PDB entry 7CNN | X-ray diffraction, 2.50 A resolution | chains A and F of the 6 polymer chains in the assembly

Chain A:
Name: Tubulin alpha-1B chain
From: Sus scrofa
UniProt: Q2XVP4 (TBA1B_PIG); numbering as in UniProt (aligned over 1-451)
Chain sequence (451 residues; numbered 1 to 451; the number before each row is that of its first residue):
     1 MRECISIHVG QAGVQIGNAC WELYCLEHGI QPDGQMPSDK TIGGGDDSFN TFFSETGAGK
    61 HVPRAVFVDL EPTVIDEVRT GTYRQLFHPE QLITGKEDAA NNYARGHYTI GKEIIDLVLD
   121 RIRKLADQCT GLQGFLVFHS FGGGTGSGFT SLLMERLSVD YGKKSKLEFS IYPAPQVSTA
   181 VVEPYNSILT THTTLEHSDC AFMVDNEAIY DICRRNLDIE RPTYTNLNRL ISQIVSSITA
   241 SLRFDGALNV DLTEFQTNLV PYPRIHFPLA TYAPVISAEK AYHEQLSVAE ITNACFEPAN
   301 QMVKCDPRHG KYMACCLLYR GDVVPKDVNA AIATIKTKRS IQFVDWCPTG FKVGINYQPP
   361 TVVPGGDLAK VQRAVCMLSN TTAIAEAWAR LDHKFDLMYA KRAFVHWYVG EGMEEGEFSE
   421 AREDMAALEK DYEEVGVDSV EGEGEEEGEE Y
Not modelled in the structure: 439-451
Ion coordination: Ca2+: Asp-39, Thr-41, Gly-44, Glu-55
Small-molecule neighbours: GTP (guanosine-5'-triphosphate): Val-9, Gly-10, Gln-11, Ala-12, Gln-15, Ile-16, Asp-69, Asp-98, Ala-99, Ala-100, Asn-101, Ser-140, Gly-142, Gly-143, Gly-144, Thr-145, Gly-146, Ile-171, Pro-173, Val-177, Ser-178, Thr-179, Glu-183, Asn-206, Tyr-224, Leu-227, Asn-228, Ile-231
Swiss-Prot annotation at these positions:
  - motif: Met-1 to Cys-4 (MREC motif)
  - active site: Glu-254
  - binding site (GTP): Gly-10, Gln-11, Ala-12, Gln-15, Glu-71, Ala-99, Ser-140, Gly-143, Gly-144, Thr-145, Gly-146, Thr-179, Glu-183, Asn-206, Tyr-224, Asn-228, Leu-252
  - binding site (Mg(2+)): Glu-71
  - site: Tyr-451 (Involved in polymerization)
  - modified residue: Lys-40 (N6,N6,N6-trimethyllysine), Ser-48 (Phosphoserine), Ser-232 (Phosphoserine), Tyr-282 (3'-nitrotyrosine), Arg-339 (Omega-N-methylarginine), Ser-439 (Phosphoserine), Glu-443 (5-glutamyl polyglutamate), Glu-445 (5-glutamyl polyglutamate), Tyr-451 (3'-nitrotyrosine)
  - cross-link (Glycyl lysine isopeptide (Lys-Gly)): Lys-326 (interchain with G-Cter in ubiquitin), Lys-370 (interchain with G-Cter in ubiquitin)

Chain F:
Name: Tubulin tyrosine ligase
From: Gallus gallus
UniProt: E1BQ43 (E1BQ43_CHICK); numbering as in UniProt (aligned over 1-378)
Chain sequence (384 residues; each row starts with the number of its first residue):
     1 MYTFVVRDEN SSVYAEVSRL LLATGQWKRL RKDNPRFNLM LGERNRLPFG RLGHEPGLVQ
    61 LVNYYRGADK LCRKASLVKL IKTSPELSES CTWFPESYVI YPTNLKTPVA PAQNGIRHLI
   121 NNTRTDEREV FLAAYNRRRE GREGNVWIAK SSAGAKGEGI LISSEASELL DFIDEQGQVH
   181 VIQKYLEKPL LLEPGHRKFD IRSWVLVDHL YNIYLYREGV LRTSSEPYNS ANFQDKTCHL
   241 TNHCIQKEYS KNYGRYEEGN EMFFEEFNQY LMDALNTTLE NSILLQIKHI IRSCLMCIEP
   301 AISTKHLHYQ SFQLFGFDFM VDEELKVWLI EVNGAPACAQ KLYAELCQGI VDVAISSVFP
   361 LADTGQKTSQ PTSIFIKLHH HHHH
Not modelled in the structure: 106-124, 153-157, 363-372
Differences from the reference sequence: expression tag (379-384)

How chain A and chain F interact:
Pairs across the interface (26):
  Gln-176(A) / Pro-56(F)
  Glu-207(A) / His-54(F)  salt bridge
  Glu-297(A) / His-306(F)
  Lys-304(A) / His-54(F)
  Cys-305(A) / His-308(F)
  Asp-306(A) / Arg-66(F)
  Asp-306(A) / Leu-307(F)
  Arg-308(A) / Pro-300(F)  hydrogen bond (side chain-backbone)
  Arg-308(A) / Ala-301(F)  hydrogen bond (side chain-backbone)
  Arg-308(A) / Ile-302(F)
  Arg-308(A) / Ser-303(F)  hydrogen bond (side chain-backbone)
  Arg-308(A) / Leu-307(F)
  His-309(A) / Arg-66(F)  hydrogen bond (side chain-backbone)
  His-309(A) / Gly-67(F)
  His-309(A) / Ala-301(F)  hydrogen bond (side chain-backbone)
  Lys-338(A) / Pro-300(F)
  Ser-340(A) / Pro-300(F)
  Ser-340(A) / Ala-301(F)
  Glu-386(A) / Gly-50(F)
  Glu-386(A) / Arg-66(F)  salt bridge
  Arg-390(A) / Gly-50(F)
  Arg-390(A) / His-54(F)
  His-393(A) / Asp-33(F)
  His-393(A) / Arg-51(F)
  Leu-397(A) / Asp-33(F)
  Glu-433(A) / Arg-46(F)  salt bridge
Interface residues without a listed pair, chain A (17 interface residues in all): Pro-298, Ala-389
Interface residues without a listed pair, chain F (16 interface residues in all): Gly-53

Summary:
17 residues of chain A and 16 residues of chain F are in contact; the contacts include 5 hydrogen bonds and 3
salt bridges. Polar contacts include Glu-207(A)/His-54(F), Glu-386(A)/Arg-66(F) and Glu-433(A)/Arg-46(F).
Bound to chain A: GTP.
Chain A is Tubulin alpha-1B chain (Sus scrofa) and chain F is Tubulin tyrosine ligase (Gallus gallus); the
structure, vinorelbine in complex with tubulin, was determined by X-ray diffraction, deposited together with
7CNM and 7CNO.
